Entry 4IIP (X-ray diffraction, 1.90 A resolution); this record covers chain A.

[Chain A]
Protein: Adenosine monophosphate-protein hydrolase SidD
Source organism: Legionella pneumophila
Notes: EC 3.1.4.-
UniProt: Q5ZSQ2 (SIDD_LEGPH); residues 37-350 here = UniProt positions 37-350
Sequence (319 residues; row label = number of the first residue in the row):
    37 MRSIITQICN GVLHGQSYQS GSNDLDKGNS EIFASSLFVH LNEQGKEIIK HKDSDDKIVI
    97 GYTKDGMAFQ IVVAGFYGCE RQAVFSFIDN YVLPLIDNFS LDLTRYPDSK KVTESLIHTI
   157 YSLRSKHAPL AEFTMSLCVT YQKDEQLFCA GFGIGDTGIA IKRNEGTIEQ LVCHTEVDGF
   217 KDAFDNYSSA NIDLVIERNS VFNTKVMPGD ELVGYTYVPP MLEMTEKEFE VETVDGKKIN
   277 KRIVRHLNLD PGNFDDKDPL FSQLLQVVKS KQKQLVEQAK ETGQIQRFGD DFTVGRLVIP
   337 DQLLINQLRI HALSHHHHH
Unresolved in the structure: 85-87, 270-276, 352-355
Differences from the reference sequence: engineered mutation Ala-110 (Asp in Q5ZSQ2); expression tag (351-355)
From the paper describing this entry:
  - mutagenesis - D110A: unchanged stability
  - catalytic residues: Lys-217 (from molecular simulation)
  - mutagenesis - D92E, D192E, D326E: decreased catalytic activity
  - mutagenesis - D92A, D326A: abolished catalytic activity
  - mutagenesis - F74A/K88A, F112A, Y113A, Y113Q, K217A, Y223A, Y253E: decreased catalytic activity on Rab1
  - mutagenesis - H87A, T261A/E264A/R281A, D271A, I321S, R323A: unchanged catalytic activity
  - mutagenesis - Y113F: unchanged catalytic activity on Rab1

[Overview]
From the paper: the catalytic residue Lys-217; F74A/K88A, F112A and Y113A, among others, reduce catalytic
activity on Rab1; 19 substitutions were tested in all.
Chain A is Adenosine monophosphate-protein hydrolase SidD (Legionella pneumophila); the structure, Legionella
pneumophila effector, was determined by X-ray diffraction together with 4IIK from the same study.
